PDB entry 9G23 | electron microscopy, 3.40 A resolution | chains B and J of the 17 polymer chains in the assembly

[Chain B]
Protein: DNA-directed RNA polymerase I subunit RPA135
From: Saccharomyces cerevisiae
Notes: EC 2.7.7.6
UniProtKB: P22138 (RPA2_YEAST); numbering as in UniProt (aligned over 1-1203)
Sequence (1203 residues; row label = number of the first residue in the row):
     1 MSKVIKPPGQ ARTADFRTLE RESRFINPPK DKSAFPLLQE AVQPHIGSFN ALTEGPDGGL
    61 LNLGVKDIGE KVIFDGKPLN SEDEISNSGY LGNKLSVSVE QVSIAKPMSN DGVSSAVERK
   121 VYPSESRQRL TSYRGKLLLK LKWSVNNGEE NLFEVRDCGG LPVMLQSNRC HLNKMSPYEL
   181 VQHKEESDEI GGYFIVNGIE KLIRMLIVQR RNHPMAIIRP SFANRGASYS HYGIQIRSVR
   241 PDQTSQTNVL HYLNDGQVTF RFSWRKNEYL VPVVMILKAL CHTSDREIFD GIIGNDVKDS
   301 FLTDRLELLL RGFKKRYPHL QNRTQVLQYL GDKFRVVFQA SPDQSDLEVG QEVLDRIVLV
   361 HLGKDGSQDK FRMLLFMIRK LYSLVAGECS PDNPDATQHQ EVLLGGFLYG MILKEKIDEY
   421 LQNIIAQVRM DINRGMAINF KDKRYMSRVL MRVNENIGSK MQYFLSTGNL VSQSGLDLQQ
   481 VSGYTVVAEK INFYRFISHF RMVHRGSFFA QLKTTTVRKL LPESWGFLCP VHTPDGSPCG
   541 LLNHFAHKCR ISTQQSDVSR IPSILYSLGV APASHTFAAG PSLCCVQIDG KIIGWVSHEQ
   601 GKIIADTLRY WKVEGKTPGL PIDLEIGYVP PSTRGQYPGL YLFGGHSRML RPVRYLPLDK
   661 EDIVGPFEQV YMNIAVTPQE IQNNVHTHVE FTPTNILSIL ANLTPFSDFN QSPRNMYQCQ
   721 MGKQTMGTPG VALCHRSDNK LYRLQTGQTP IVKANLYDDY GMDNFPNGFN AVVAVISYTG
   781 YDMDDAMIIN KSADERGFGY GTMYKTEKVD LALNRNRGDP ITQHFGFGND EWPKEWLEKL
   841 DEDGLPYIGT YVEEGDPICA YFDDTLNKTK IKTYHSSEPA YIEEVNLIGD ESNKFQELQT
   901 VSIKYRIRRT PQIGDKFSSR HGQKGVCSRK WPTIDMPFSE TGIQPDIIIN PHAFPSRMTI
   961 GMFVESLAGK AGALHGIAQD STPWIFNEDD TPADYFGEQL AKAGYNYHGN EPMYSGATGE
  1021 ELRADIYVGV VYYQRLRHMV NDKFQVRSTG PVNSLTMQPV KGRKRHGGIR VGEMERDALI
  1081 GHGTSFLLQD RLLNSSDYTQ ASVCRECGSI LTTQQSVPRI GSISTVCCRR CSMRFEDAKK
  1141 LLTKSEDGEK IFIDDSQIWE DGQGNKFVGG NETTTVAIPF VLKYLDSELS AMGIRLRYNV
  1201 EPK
Disordered / not traced: 1-10, 79-87, 1139-1154
Curated features (UniProtKB/Swiss-Prot):
  - zinc finger: Cys1104 to Cys1131 (C4-type)
  - modified residue: Ser2 (N-acetylserine), Ser81 (Phosphoserine), Ser1156 (Phosphoserine)
  - mutagenesis: Cys1104 (C1104A: No effect; when associated with A-1107; A-1128 and A-1131), Cys1107 (C1107A: Lethal. Abolishes recruitment of RPA1 to Pol I. No effect; when associated with A-1104; A-1128 and A-1131), Cys1127 (C1127R: Responsible of suppression of RPA190-5 and RPA190-1 mutations), Cys1128 (C1128A: No effect; when associated with A-1104; A-1107 and A-1131), Cys1131 (C1131A: No effect; when associated with A-1104; A-1107 and A-1128)
Ion coordination: Zn2+: Cys1104, Cys1107, Cys1128, Cys1131
Residues lining bound ligands: AMP-CPP (APC; diphosphomethylphosphonic acid adenosyl ester): Arg714, Asp785, Ser956, Arg957
From the paper describing this entry:
  - binding site for AMP-CPP: Arg714, Arg957

[Chain J]
Protein: DNA-directed RNA polymerases I, II, and III subunit RPABC5
From: Saccharomyces cerevisiae
UniProtKB: P22139 (RPAB5_YEAST); residue numbers follow UniProt; this construct covers 1-70
Sequence (70 residues; each row starts with the number of its first residue):
     1 MIVPVRCFSC GKVVGDKWES YLNLLQEDEL DEGTALSRLG LKRYCCRRMI LTHVDLIEKF
    61 LRYNPLEKRD
Disordered / not traced: 70
Curated features (UniProtKB/Swiss-Prot):
  - binding site (Zn(2+)): Cys7, Cys10, Cys45, Cys46
  - cross-link: Lys59 (Glycyl lysine isopeptide (Lys-Gly) (interchain with G-Cter in ubiquitin))
Ion coordination: Zn2+: Cys7, Cys10, Cys45, Cys46

[Chain B / chain J interface]
Residue-residue contacts (82):
  Arg12(B) - Asp31(J)  salt bridge
  Phe16(B) - Leu51(J)  hydrophobic
  Thr18(B) - Trp18(J)
  Thr18(B) - Leu22(J)
  Thr18(B) - Leu25(J)
  Leu19(B) - Leu22(J)  hydrophobic
  Leu19(B) - Leu25(J)
  Leu19(B) - Gln26(J)
  Arg21(B) - His53(J)  hydrogen bond (side chain-backbone)
  Arg21(B) - Val54(J)  hydrogen bond (side chain-backbone)
  Glu22(B) - Trp18(J)
  Glu22(B) - Val54(J)
  Glu22(B) - Asp55(J)
  Phe25(B) - Val54(J)
  Phe25(B) - Asp55(J)
  Phe25(B) - Leu56(J)  hydrophobic
  Phe25(B) - Lys59(J)
  Ile26(B) - Glu58(J)
  Ile26(B) - Arg62(J)  hydrogen bond (backbone-side chain)
  Pro28(B) - Arg62(J)
  Val181(B) - Arg62(J)
  Val181(B) - Tyr63(J)
  Gln182(B) - Arg69(J)  hydrogen bond (backbone-side chain)
  Lys184(B) - Arg69(J)
  Glu186(B) - Tyr63(J)
  Ser187(B) - Lys59(J)  hydrogen bond
  Ser187(B) - Tyr63(J)  hydrogen bond (backbone-side chain)
  Gly730(B) - Phe60(J)
  Val731(B) - Lys59(J)
  Val731(B) - Phe60(J)  hydrophobic
  Val731(B) - Tyr63(J)  hydrophobic
  Ala732(B) - Tyr63(J)  hydrophobic
  Cys734(B) - Tyr63(J)  hydrophobic
  His735(B) - Tyr63(J)
  Arg743(B) - Met1(J)
  Arg743(B) - Phe60(J)
  Gln745(B) - Met1(J)
  Thr746(B) - Ile2(J)
  Gly747(B) - Val54(J)
  Gln748(B) - Phe8(J)
  Gln748(B) - Arg48(J)
  Gln748(B) - Thr52(J)  hydrogen bond
  Gln748(B) - Val54(J)
  Thr749(B) - Thr52(J)  hydrogen bond (backbone-backbone)
  Thr749(B) - Val54(J)
  Ile751(B) - Thr52(J)
  Asp763(B) - Val54(J)
  Asn764(B) - Leu56(J)
  Asn764(B) - Lys59(J)
  Pro766(B) - Val54(J)  hydrophobic
  Pro766(B) - Leu56(J)
  Asn770(B) - Arg48(J)  hydrogen bond (backbone-side chain)
  Asn770(B) - Thr52(J)
  Val772(B) - Ser9(J)
  Val772(B) - Arg48(J)
  Ala793(B) - Phe8(J)
  Arg796(B) - Cys7(J)
  Arg796(B) - Phe8(J)  hydrogen bond (side chain-backbone)
  Arg796(B) - Ser9(J)  hydrogen bond (side chain-backbone)
  Arg796(B) - Cys10(J)  hydrogen bond (side chain-backbone)
  Arg796(B) - Gly11(J)
  Gly797(B) - Phe8(J)
  Phe798(B) - Phe8(J)  hydrophobic
  Thr941(B) - Arg43(J)
  Ile943(B) - Arg43(J)
  Ile943(B) - Tyr44(J)  hydrophobic
  Gln944(B) - Ser9(J)
  Asp946(B) - Ser9(J)
  Asp946(B) - Arg48(J)  salt bridge
  Lys970(B) - Tyr44(J)
  Ala973(B) - Tyr44(J)  hydrophobic
  Ala973(B) - Arg47(J)  hydrogen bond (backbone-side chain)
  Leu974(B) - Tyr44(J)  hydrophobic
  Leu974(B) - Arg47(J)  hydrogen bond (backbone-side chain)
  His975(B) - Gly33(J)
  Gly976(B) - Glu32(J)
  Gly976(B) - Gly33(J)
  Gly976(B) - Arg47(J)
  Gly976(B) - Leu51(J)
  Tyr1005(B) - Tyr44(J)
  Glu1011(B) - Tyr44(J)  hydrogen bond
  Val1028(B) - Tyr44(J)
Other interface residues (no listed pair), chain B (54 interface residues in all): His183, Glu185, Thr728, Asn790, Gly972, Ile977, Val1030
Other interface residues (no listed pair), chain J (35 interface residues in all): Arg6, Tyr21, Leu36, Cys45, Met49

[Overview]
54 residues of chain B and 35 residues of chain J are in contact, with 15 hydrogen bonds and 2 salt bridges.
Polar contacts include Arg12(B)-Asp31(J), Asp946(B)-Arg48(J) and Arg21(B)-His53(J). Chain B binds AMP-CPP. The
paper reports a binding site for AMP-CPP at Arg714(B) and Arg957(B).
Here chain B is DNA-directed RNA polymerase I subunit RPA135 and chain J is DNA-directed RNA polymerases I,
II, and III subunit RPABC5, both from Saccharomyces cerevisiae. Entry 9G23 (Yeast RNA polymerase I elongation
complex stalled by an apurinic site bound to nucleotide analog AMPCPP ...) was determined by electron
microscopy, deposited together with 9G1V, 9G1X, 9G24, 9G26, 9G27, 9G29, 9G2B and 9G2C.
